Entry 2CNI (X-ray diffraction, 2.00 A resolution); this record covers chain A.

# Chain A
Name: Tyrosine-protein phosphatase non-receptor type 1
Source organism: Homo sapiens
Notes: EC 3.1.3.48; fragment: catalytic domain, residues 1-321
Reference sequence: P18031 (PTN1_HUMAN); residue numbers follow UniProt; this construct covers 1-321
Chain sequence (321 residues; numbered 1 to 321; the number before each row is that of its first residue):
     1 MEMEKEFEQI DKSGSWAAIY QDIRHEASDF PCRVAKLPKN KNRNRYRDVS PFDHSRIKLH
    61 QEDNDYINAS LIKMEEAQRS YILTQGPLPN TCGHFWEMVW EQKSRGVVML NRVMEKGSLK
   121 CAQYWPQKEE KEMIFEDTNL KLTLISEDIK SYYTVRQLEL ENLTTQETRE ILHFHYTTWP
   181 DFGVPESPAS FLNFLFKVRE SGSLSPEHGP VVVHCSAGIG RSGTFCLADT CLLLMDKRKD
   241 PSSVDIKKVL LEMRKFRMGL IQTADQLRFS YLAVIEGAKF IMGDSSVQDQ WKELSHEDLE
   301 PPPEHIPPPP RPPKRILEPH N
Unresolved in the structure: 301-321
Small-molecule neighbours: IZF (methyl 2-{[5-({3-chloro-4-[(5S)-1,1-dioxido-3-oxoisothiazolidin-5-yl]-N-(phenylsulfonyl)-L-phenylalanyl}amino)pentyl]oxy}-6-hydroxybenzoate): Tyr20, Arg24, Tyr46, Arg47, Asp48, Val49, Asp181, Phe182, Gly183, Cys215, Ser216, Ala217, Gly218, Ile219, Gly220, Arg221, Arg254, Met258, Gly259, Ile261, Gln262, Gln266
Swiss-Prot annotation at these positions:
  - active site: Cys215 (Phosphocysteine intermediate)
  - binding site (substrate): Asp181, Cys215 to Arg221, Gln262
  - modified residue: Met1 (N-acetylmethionine), Tyr20 (Phosphotyrosine), Ser50 (Phosphoserine), Tyr66 (Phosphotyrosine), Cys215 (Cysteine persulfide), Ser242 (Phosphoserine), Ser243 (Phosphoserine)
  - cross-link: Cys215 to Ser216 (N,N-(cysteine-1,S-diyl)serine (Cys-Ser))

# Overview
Bound to chain A: compound IZF. UniProt lists active-site residue Cys215 and 9 substrate-binding residues.
Chain A is Tyrosine-protein phosphatase non-receptor type 1 (Homo sapiens); the structure, Structural Insights
into the Design of Nonpeptidic Isothiazolidinone- Containing Inhibitors of Protein Tyrosine Phosphatase 1B,
was determined by X-ray diffraction (same publication as 2CNE, 2CNF, 2CNG and 2CNH).
